PDB entry 1Y1W | X-ray diffraction, 4.00 A resolution | chains P and B of the 15 polymer chains in the assembly

[Chain P]
Molecule: 10-nt RNA strand
Sequence (10 nucleotides; numbered 1 to 10; the number before each row is that of its first residue):
     1 AAGACCAGGC
Metal / ion sites: Mg2+: C10 (shared with 1 residue of chain A)

[Chain B]
Name: DNA-directed RNA polymerase II 140 kDa polypeptide
Source organism: Saccharomyces cerevisiae
Notes: EC 2.7.7.6
Reference sequence: P08518 (RPB2_YEAST); residue numbers follow UniProt; this construct covers 1-1224
Amino-acid sequence (1224 residues; each row starts with the number of its first residue):
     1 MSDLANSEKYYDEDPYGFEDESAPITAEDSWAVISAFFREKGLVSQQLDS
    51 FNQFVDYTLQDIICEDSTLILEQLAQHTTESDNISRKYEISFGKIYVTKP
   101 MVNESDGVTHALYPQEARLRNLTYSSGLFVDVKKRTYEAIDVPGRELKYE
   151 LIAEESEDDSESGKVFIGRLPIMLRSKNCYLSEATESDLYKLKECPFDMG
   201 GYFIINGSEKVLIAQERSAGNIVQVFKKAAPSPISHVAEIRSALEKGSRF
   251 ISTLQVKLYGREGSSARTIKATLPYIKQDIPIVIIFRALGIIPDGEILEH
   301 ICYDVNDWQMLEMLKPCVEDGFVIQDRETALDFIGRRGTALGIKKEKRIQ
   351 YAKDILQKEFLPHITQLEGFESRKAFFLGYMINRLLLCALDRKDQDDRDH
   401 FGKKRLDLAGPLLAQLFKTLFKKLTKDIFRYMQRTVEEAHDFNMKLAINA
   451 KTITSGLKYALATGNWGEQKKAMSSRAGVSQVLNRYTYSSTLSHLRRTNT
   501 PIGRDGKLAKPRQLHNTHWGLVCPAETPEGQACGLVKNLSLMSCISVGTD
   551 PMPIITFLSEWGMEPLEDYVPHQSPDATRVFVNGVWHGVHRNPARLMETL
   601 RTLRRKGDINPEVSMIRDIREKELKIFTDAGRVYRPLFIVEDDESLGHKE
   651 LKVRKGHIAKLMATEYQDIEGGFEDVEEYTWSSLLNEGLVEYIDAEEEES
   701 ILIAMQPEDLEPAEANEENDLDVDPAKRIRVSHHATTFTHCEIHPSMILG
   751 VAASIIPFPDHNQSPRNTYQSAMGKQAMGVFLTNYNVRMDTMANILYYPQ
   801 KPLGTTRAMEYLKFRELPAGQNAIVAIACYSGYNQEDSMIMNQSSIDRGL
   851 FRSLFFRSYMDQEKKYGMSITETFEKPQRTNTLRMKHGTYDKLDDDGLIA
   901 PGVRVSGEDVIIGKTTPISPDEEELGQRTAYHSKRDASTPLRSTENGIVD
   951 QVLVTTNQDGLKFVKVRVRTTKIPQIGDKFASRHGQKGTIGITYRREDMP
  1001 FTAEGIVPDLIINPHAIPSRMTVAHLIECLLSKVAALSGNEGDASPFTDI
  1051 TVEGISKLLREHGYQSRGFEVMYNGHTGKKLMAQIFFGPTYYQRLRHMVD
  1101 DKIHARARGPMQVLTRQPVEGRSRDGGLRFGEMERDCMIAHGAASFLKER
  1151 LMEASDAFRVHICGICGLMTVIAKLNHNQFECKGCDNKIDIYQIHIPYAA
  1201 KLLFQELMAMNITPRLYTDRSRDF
Disordered / not traced: 1-19, 71-89, 135-163, 336-344, 438-445, 669-677, 716-721, 920-932
Metal / ion sites: Zn2+: Cys1163, Cys1166, Cys1182, Cys1185
From the paper describing this entry:
  - catalytic residues: Asp837 (citing earlier work)

[How chain P and chain B interact]
Pairs across the interface (14):
  A2(P) - Gln1112(B)  phosphate contact
  A2(P) - Arg1124(B)  salt bridge to the phosphate
  C5(P) - Ala477(B)  phosphate contact
  C6(P) - Ala477(B)  sugar contact
  C6(P) - Gln481(B)  hydrogen bond to the sugar
  A7(P) - Gln481(B)  sugar contact
  G8(P) - Gln531(B)  phosphate contact
  G8(P) - Gln776(B)  phosphate contact
  G8(P) - His1097(B)  sugar contact
  G9(P) - Gln776(B)  hydrogen bond to the phosphate
  G9(P) - Lys979(B)  hydrogen bond to the phosphate
  G9(P) - His1097(B)  sugar contact
  C10(P) - Lys979(B)  salt bridge to the phosphate
  C10(P) - Lys987(B)  salt bridge to the phosphate
Also at the interface, not in a pair above, chain B (13 interface residues in all): Gly478, Tyr486, Pro528, Glu529

[Overview]
Chain P and chain B form an interface of 7 and 13 residues respectively, with 3 hydrogen bonds and 3 salt
bridges. Among the polar pairs are C6(P)-Gln481(B), G9(P)-Gln776(B) and G9(P)-Lys979(B). Cys1163(B),
Cys1166(B), Cys1182(B) and Cys1185(B) form the Zn2+ site. The paper reports the catalytic residue Asp837(B).
Chain P is a 10-nt RNA strand and chain B is DNA-directed RNA polymerase II 140 kDa polypeptide (Saccharomyces
cerevisiae); the structure, Complete RNA Polymerase II elongation complex, was determined by X-ray diffraction
(same publication as 1Y77, 1Y1V and 1Y1Y).
